Entry 6SM3 (electron microscopy, 3.30 A resolution); this record covers chains B and C of the 3 polymer chains in the assembly.

[Chain B]
Molecule: RagA protein
Organism: Porphyromonas gingivalis (strain ATCC BAA-308 / W83)
UniProt: Q7MXJ7 (Q7MXJ7_PORGI); residue numbers follow UniProt; this construct covers 115-1017
Sequence (903 residues; row label = number of the first residue in the row):
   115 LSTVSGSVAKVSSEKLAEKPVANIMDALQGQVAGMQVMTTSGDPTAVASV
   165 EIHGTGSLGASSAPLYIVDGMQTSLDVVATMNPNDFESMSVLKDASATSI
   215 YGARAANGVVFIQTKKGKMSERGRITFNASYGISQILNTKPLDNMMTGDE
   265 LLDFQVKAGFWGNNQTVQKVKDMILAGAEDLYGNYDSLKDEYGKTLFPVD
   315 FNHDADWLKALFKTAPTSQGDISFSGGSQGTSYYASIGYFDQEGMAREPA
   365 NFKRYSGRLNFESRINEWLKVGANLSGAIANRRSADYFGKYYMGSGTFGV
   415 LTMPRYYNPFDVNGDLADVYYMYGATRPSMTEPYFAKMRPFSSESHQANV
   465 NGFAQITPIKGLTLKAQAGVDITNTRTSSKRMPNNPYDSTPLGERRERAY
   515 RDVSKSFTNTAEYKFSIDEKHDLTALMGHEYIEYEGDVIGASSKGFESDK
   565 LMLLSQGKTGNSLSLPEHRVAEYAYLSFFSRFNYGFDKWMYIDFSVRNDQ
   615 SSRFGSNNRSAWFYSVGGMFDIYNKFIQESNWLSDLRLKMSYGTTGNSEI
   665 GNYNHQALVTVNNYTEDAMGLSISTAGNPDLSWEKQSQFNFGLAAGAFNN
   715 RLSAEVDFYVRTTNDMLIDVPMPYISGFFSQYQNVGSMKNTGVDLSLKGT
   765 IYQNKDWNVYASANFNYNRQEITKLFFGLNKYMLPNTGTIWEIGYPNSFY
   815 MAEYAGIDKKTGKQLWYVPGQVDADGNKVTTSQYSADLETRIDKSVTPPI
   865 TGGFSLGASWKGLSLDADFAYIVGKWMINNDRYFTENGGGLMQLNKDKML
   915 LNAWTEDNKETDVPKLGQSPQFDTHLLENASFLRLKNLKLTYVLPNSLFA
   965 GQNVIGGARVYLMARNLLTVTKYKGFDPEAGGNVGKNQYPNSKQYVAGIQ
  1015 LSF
Small-molecule neighbours: 5PL ((1R,4S,6R)-6-({[2-(acetylamino)-2-deoxy-alpha-D-glucopyranosyl]oxy}methyl)-4-hydroxy-1-{[(15-methylhexadecanoyl)oxy]methyl}-4-oxido-7-oxo-3,5-dioxa-8-aza-4-phosphaheptacos-1-yl 15-methylhexadecanoate): A480, F521, N523, H543, Y545, L590, F592

[Chain C]
Molecule: Gly-gly-ala-thr-thr-ala-thr-thr-thr-thr-ser-thr-ser
Organism: Porphyromonas gingivalis W83
Sequence (13 residues; numbered 1 to 13; the number before each row is that of its first residue):
     1 GGATTATTTTSTS

[Chain B / chain C interface]
Contacting residue pairs (28):
  Y405(B) - T4(C)
  Y405(B) - T5(C)  hydrogen bond (backbone-backbone)
  Y405(B) - T8(C)
  Y406(B) - G2(C)
  Y406(B) - T4(C)
  M407(B) - G2(C)
  M407(B) - A3(C)
  M407(B) - T5(C)
  F412(B) - T5(C)
  L798(B) - T12(C)
  N800(B) - T9(C)
  N800(B) - T10(C)  hydrogen bond
  T801(B) - T10(C)
  T801(B) - T12(C)
  V860(B) - S13(C)
  N894(B) - T8(C)
  N894(B) - T9(C)
  Y897(B) - T7(C)
  F898(B) - T5(C)
  F898(B) - A6(C)
  L905(B) - T5(C)
  F936(B) - T7(C)
  F936(B) - T9(C)
  N997(B) - T12(C)  hydrogen bond (side chain-backbone)
  V998(B) - T9(C)
  V998(B) - S11(C)
  K1000(B) - T8(C)
  K1000(B) - T9(C)  hydrogen bond (side chain-backbone)
Interface residues without a listed pair, chain B (19 interface residues in all): Y401, T803, G996
Interface residues without a listed pair, chain C (13 interface residues in all): G1

[Overview]
19 residues of chain B face 13 of chain C across their interface, with 4 hydrogen bonds. Polar pairs include
N800(B)-T10(C), N997(B)-T12(C) and K1000(B)-T9(C). Bound to chain B: compound 5PL.
Chain B is RagA protein (Porphyromonas gingivalis (strain ATCC BAA-308 / W83)) and chain C is
Gly-gly-ala-thr-thr-ala-thr-thr-thr-thr-ser-thr-ser (Porphyromonas gingivalis W83); the structure, Structure
of the RagAB peptide importer in the 'closed-closed' state, was determined by electron microscopy together
with 6SLI, 6SLJ, 6SLN, 6SML and 6SMQ from the same study.
